PDB entry 2PS6 | X-ray diffraction, 2.60 A resolution | chains A and B

== Chain A (and B) ==
Molecule: Trichodiene synthase
Organism: Fusarium sporotrichioides
Notes: EC 4.2.3.6; chain B of this document is another copy of the same molecule, construct and numbering; everything in this record applies to it too
UniProt: P13513 (TRI5_FUSSP); numbering as in UniProt (aligned over 1-374)
Amino-acid sequence (374 residues; numbered 1 to 374; the number before each row is that of its first residue):
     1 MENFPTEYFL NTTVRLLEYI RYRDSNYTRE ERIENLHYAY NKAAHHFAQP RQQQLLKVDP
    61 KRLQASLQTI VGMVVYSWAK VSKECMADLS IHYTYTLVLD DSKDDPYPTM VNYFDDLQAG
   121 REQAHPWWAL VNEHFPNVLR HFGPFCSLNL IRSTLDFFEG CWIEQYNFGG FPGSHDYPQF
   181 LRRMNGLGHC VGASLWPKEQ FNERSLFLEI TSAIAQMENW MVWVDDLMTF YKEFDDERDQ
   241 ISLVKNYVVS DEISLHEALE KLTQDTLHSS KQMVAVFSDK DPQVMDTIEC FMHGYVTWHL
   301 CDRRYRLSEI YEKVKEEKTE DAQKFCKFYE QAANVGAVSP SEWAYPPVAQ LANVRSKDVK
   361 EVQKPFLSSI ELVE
Unresolved in the structure: 1-2, 355-374 (chain B: 1-4, 355-374)
Construct notes: engineered mutation Asp225 (Asn in P13513), Thr229 (Ser in P13513)
UniProt features mapped onto this chain:
  - region: Asp100 to Asp104 (Aspartate-rich domain)
  - binding site (Mg(2+)): Asp100, Glu164, Glu233, Asp239, Ile241
From the paper describing this entry:
  - mutagenesis - N225D/S229T: abolished catalytic activity
  - conformationally variable residues: Glu233, Arg304
  - mutagenesis - N225D (177-fold): decreased catalytic activity

== How chain A and chain B interact ==
Pairs across the interface (99; chain A residue first):
  Asp105(A) with Arg204(B), salt bridge
  Tyr107(A) with Pro144(B), hydrophobic; Glu203(B); Arg204(B)
  Met110(A) with Pro144(B); Leu148(B), hydrophobic
  Val111(A) with Pro144(B)
  Tyr113(A) with Ile151(B), hydrophobic
  Phe114(A) with Asn132(B); Phe135(B), hydrophobic; Pro136(B); Leu139(B), hydrophobic; Ile151(B), hydrophobic
  Asp115(A) with Pro136(B)
  Leu117(A) with Leu117(B)
  Gln118(A) with Gly120(B); Asn132(B); Glu133(B)
  Gly120(A) with Gln118(B); Gly120(B)
  Asn132(A) with Phe114(B); Gln118(B), hydrogen bond (backbone-side chain)
  Glu133(A) with Gln118(B)
  Phe135(A) with Phe114(B), hydrophobic
  Pro136(A) with Phe114(B), hydrophobic; Asp115(B)
  Leu139(A) with Phe114(B), hydrophobic
  Pro144(A) with Tyr107(B), hydrophobic; Met110(B); Val111(B); Trp162(B)
  Phe145(A) with Glu159(B); Trp162(B); Ile163(B), hydrophobic
  Leu148(A) with Met110(B), hydrophobic; Leu155(B), hydrophobic; Glu159(B); Trp162(B), hydrophobic
  Asn149(A) with Glu159(B), hydrogen bond
  Ile151(A) with Tyr113(B), hydrophobic; Phe114(B), hydrophobic
  Arg152(A) with Leu155(B); Asp156(B), salt bridge; Glu159(B), salt bridge; Met184(B)
  Leu155(A) with Arg152(B)
  Asp156(A) with Arg152(B), salt bridge
  Glu159(A) with Phe145(B); Leu148(B); Asn149(B), hydrogen bond; Arg152(B), salt bridge
  Trp162(A) with Pro144(B); Phe145(B); Leu148(B), hydrophobic; Phe207(B)
  Ile163(A) with Phe207(B), hydrophobic
  Tyr166(A) with Phe207(B)
  Phe168(A) with Leu208(B), hydrophobic; Ser212(B)
  Phe171(A) with Leu208(B); Ser212(B); Lys280(B)
  Gly173(A) with Gln272(B), hydrogen bond (backbone-side chain); Val276(B)
  Ser174(A) with Gln216(B), hydrogen bond; Val276(B)
  His175(A) with Gln272(B), hydrogen bond
  Asp176(A) with Gln216(B); Asn219(B), hydrogen bond
  Phe180(A) with His189(B); Thr211(B); Ala215(B), hydrophobic
  Arg183(A) with Arg183(B)
  Met184(A) with Arg152(B)
  His189(A) with Phe180(B); Met184(B)
  Glu203(A) with Tyr107(B)
  Arg204(A) with Asp105(B), salt bridge; Tyr107(B)
  Phe207(A) with Trp162(B); Ile163(B), hydrophobic; Tyr166(B)
  Leu208(A) with Tyr166(B), hydrophobic; Phe168(B), hydrophobic; Phe171(B)
  Thr211(A) with Ile163(B); Tyr177(B); Phe180(B)
  Ser212(A) with Phe168(B); Phe171(B)
  Ala215(A) with Asp176(B); Phe180(B), hydrophobic
  Gln216(A) with Ser174(B), hydrogen bond
  Asn219(A) with Asp176(B), hydrogen bond
  Gln272(A) with Gly173(B), hydrogen bond (side chain-backbone); His175(B), hydrogen bond
  Val276(A) with Gly173(B); Ser174(B)
  Lys280(A) with Phe171(B)
Interface residues without a listed pair, chain A (58 interface residues in all): Pro108, Ala119, Phe158, Pro172, Tyr177, Glu209, Ile214, Glu218, Ser269
Interface residues without a listed pair, chain B (57 interface residues in all): Pro108, Ala119, Phe158, Pro172, Glu209, Ile214, Glu218

== Overview ==
Chain A and chain B form an interface of 58 and 57 residues respectively; the contacts include 11 hydrogen
bonds and 6 salt bridges. Polar pairs include Asp105(A)-Arg204(B), Arg152(A)-Asp156(B) and
Arg152(A)-Glu159(B). From UniProt: 5 Mg2+-binding residues on chain A. From the paper: N225D/S229T of chain A
abolish catalytic activity; conformational variability at Glu233(A) and Arg304(A).
Chain A and chain B are both Trichodiene synthase (Fusarium sporotrichioides); the structure, N225D/S229T
trichodiene synthase, was determined by X-ray diffraction together with 2PS4, 2PS5 and 2PS7 from the same
study.
